PDB entry 7WJ7 | X-ray diffraction, 2.55 A resolution | chains A and B

[Chain A (and B)]
Protein: Serine/threonine protein kinase
Organism: Thermomonospora curvata (strain ATCC 19995 / DSM 43183 / JCM 3096 / KCTC 9072 / NBRC 15933 / NCIMB 10081 / Henssen B9)
Notes: chain B of this document is another copy of the same molecule, construct and numbering; everything in this record applies to it too
UniProtKB: D1ABX1 (D1ABX1_THECD); residues 3-274 here correspond to UniProt positions 218-489 (UniProt number = residue number + 215)
Sequence (274 residues; numbered 1 to 274; the number before each row is that of its first residue):
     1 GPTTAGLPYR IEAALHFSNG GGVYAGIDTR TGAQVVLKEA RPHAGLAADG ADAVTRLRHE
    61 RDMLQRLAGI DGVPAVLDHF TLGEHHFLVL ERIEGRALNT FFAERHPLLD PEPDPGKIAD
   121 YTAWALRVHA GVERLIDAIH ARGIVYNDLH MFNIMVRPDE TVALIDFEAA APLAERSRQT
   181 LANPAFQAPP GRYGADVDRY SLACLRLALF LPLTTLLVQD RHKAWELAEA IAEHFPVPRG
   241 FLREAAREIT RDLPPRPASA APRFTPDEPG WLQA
Not modelled in the structure: 1-6, 111, 176-180, 255-274 (chain B: 1-5, 108, 253-274)
Construct notes: expression tag (1-2)
Small-molecule neighbours: 9-beta-D-xylofuranosyl-adenine (XYA; 2-(6-amino-octahydro-purin-9-yl)-5-hydroxymethyl-tetrahydro-furan-3,4-diol): V23, V36, K38, P74, E91, R92, I93, I165
From the paper describing this entry:
  - binding site for 9-beta-D-xylofuranosyl-adenine: E91, I93, I165
  - mutagenesis - V54A/L57A, L64A/L67A, E91A/I93A: decreased catalytic activity
  - mutagenesis - D148A, N153A, D166A, E168A: abolished catalytic activity
  - binding site for 9-beta-D-xylofuranosyl-adenine: K38 (from molecular simulation)
  - mutagenesis - E39A: unchanged binding to CurALP
  - mutagenesis - R61A: unchanged catalytic activity on CurAS

[How chain A and chain B interact]
Contacting residue pairs - 64 pairs, chain A then chain B:
  Y9(A) - T214(B)
  R10(A) - T214(B)
  I11(A) - L213(B)  hydrophobic
  I11(A) - T214(B)  hydrogen bond (backbone-side chain)
  I11(A) - L217(B)  hydrophobic
  E12(A) - F102(B)
  E12(A) - A103(B)
  E12(A) - L213(B)
  A13(A) - L213(B)
  A14(A) - N99(B)  hydrogen bond (backbone-side chain)
  A14(A) - F152(B)  hydrophobic
  A14(A) - L213(B)
  H16(A) - F152(B)
  F17(A) - H150(B)
  F17(A) - F152(B)  hydrophobic
  F17(A) - A182(B)
  F17(A) - P184(B)  hydrophobic
  Y24(A) - F152(B)
  Y24(A) - P184(B)
  Y24(A) - L217(B)
  E39(A) - L217(B)
  R41(A) - N183(B)  hydrogen bond (side chain-backbone)
  R41(A) - P184(B)  hydrogen bond (side chain-backbone)
  R41(A) - A185(B)  hydrogen bond (side chain-backbone)
  R41(A) - F186(B)
  R41(A) - Q187(B)
  P42(A) - Q187(B)
  A44(A) - A182(B)  hydrophobic
  A48(A) - A47(B)
  A48(A) - A48(B)
  A48(A) - G50(B)
  D49(A) - A48(B)  hydrogen bond (backbone-backbone)
  H85(A) - L217(B)  hydrogen bond (side chain-backbone)
  N99(A) - A14(B)  hydrogen bond (side chain-backbone)
  A103(A) - E12(B)
  A103(A) - A13(B)  hydrophobic
  H150(A) - F17(B)
  M151(A) - A14(B)  hydrophobic
  F152(A) - A14(B)  hydrophobic
  F152(A) - L15(B)
  F152(A) - H16(B)
  F152(A) - F17(B)  hydrophobic
  L181(A) - H43(B)
  A182(A) - F17(B)
  N183(A) - F17(B)
  N183(A) - R41(B)
  P184(A) - F17(B)  hydrophobic
  P184(A) - Y24(B)
  P184(A) - R41(B)  hydrogen bond (backbone-side chain)
  A185(A) - R41(B)  hydrogen bond (backbone-side chain)
  F186(A) - R41(B)
  Q187(A) - R41(B)
  Q187(A) - P42(B)  hydrogen bond (side chain-backbone)
  L213(A) - I11(B)
  L213(A) - A13(B)
  L213(A) - A14(B)
  T214(A) - Y9(B)
  T214(A) - R10(B)
  T214(A) - I11(B)  hydrogen bond (side chain-backbone)
  L217(A) - I11(B)  hydrophobic
  L217(A) - Y24(B)
  L217(A) - H85(B)  hydrogen bond (backbone-side chain)
  L217(A) - F87(B)
  V218(A) - L7(B)  hydrophobic
Interface residues without a listed pair, chain A (36 interface residues in all): L15, L46, L82, F87
Interface residues without a listed pair, chain B (39 interface residues in all): G20, E39, L82, M151, Q179, V218

[In short]
36 residues of chain A face 39 of chain B across their interface; the contacts include 13 hydrogen bonds.
Polar contacts include I11(A)-T214(B), A14(A)-N99(B) and R41(A)-N183(B). The paper reports a binding site for
9-beta-D-xylofuranosyl-adenine at E91(A), I93(A) and I165(A) among others; D148A, N153A and D166A of chain A,
among others, abolish catalytic activity; 9 substitutions were tested in all.
Both chains are Serine/threonine protein kinase (Thermomonospora curvata (strain ATCC 19995 / DSM 43183 / JCM
3096 / KCTC 9072 / NBRC 15933 / NCIMB 10081 / Henssen B9)). Entry 7WJ7 (Crystal Structure of the Kinase Domain
with Adenosine of a Class III Lanthipeptide Synthetase CurKC) was determined by X-ray diffraction, deposited
together with 7WJ6.
